Entry 4LM9 (X-ray diffraction, 1.60 A resolution); this record covers chain A.

[Chain A]
Protein: Nucleoprotein
From: Human coronavirus
UniProtKB: Q6SA23 (Q6SA23_CVHOC); residues 58-190 here correspond to UniProt positions 55-187 (UniProt number = residue number - 3)
Sequence (135 residues; numbered 56 to 190; the number before each row is that of its first residue):
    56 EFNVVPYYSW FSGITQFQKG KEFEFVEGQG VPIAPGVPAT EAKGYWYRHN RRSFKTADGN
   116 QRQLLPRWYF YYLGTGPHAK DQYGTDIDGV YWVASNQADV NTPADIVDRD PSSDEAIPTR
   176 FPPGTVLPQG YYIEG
Unresolved in the structure: 115-117
Sequence notes: expression tag (56-57)
Ligand contacts: guanosine-5'-monophosphate (5GP): F57, P61, Y62, Y63, S64, W65, F66, S67, G68, R122, Y124, Y126, R164, A171, E189
Reported in the primary citation:
  - mutagenesis - R122A, Y124A, Y126A, R164A: decreased binding to RNA

[Summary]
Chain A binds guanosine-5'-monophosphate. The paper reports that R122A, Y124A and Y126A, among others, reduce
binding to RNA.
Chain A is Nucleoprotein (Human coronavirus); the structure, Crystal structure of HCoV-OC43 N-NTD complexed
with GMP, was determined by X-ray diffraction (same publication as 4KXJ, 4LI4, 4LM7 and 4LMC).
